4CI0 - chains B and C of the 3 polymer chains in the assembly; structure by electron microscopy, 3.36 A resolution.

[Chain B]
Protein: F420-reducing hydrogenase, subunit gamma
From: Methanothermobacter marburgensis
Notes: EC 1.12.98.1
UniProt: D9PYF7 (D9PYF7_METTM); residue numbers follow UniProt; this construct covers 1-275
Amino-acid sequence (275 residues; row label = number of the first residue in the row):
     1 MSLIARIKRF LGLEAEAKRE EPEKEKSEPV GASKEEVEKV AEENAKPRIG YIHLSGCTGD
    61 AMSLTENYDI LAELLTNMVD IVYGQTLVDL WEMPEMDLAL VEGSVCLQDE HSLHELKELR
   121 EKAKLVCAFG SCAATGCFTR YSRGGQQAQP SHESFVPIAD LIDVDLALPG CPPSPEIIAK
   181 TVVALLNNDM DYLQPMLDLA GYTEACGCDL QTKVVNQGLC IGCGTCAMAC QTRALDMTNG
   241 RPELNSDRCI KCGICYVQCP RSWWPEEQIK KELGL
Not modelled in the structure: 1-45, 274-275
Bound ions: 4Fe-4S cluster Fe site 1: C57, D60, C132, C171; Zn2+: C206, C208; 4Fe-4S cluster Fe site 2: C220, C223, C226, C259; 4Fe-4S cluster Fe site 3: C230, C249, C252, C255
Residues lining bound ligands:
  - 4Fe-4S cluster (SF4), molecule 1: G56, C57, T58, G59, D60, E102, G130, S131, C132, C137, F138, G170, C171, P172
  - 4Fe-4S cluster (SF4), molecule 2: C206, G207, A229, C230, T232, A234, L235, C249, I250, K251, C252, G253, I254, C255
  - 4Fe-4S cluster (SF4), molecule 3: L210, C220, I221, G222, C223, G224, T225, C226, M237, P242, C259, P260, R261
What the authors report for this chain:
  - Zn2+ coordination: C206, C208
  - 4Fe-4S cluster coordination: D60

[Chain C]
Protein: F420-reducing hydrogenase, subunit beta
From: Methanothermobacter marburgensis
Notes: EC 1.12.98.1
UniProt: D9PYF6 (D9PYF6_METTM); residues 1-281 here = UniProt positions 1-281
Amino-acid sequence (281 residues; each row starts with the number of its first residue):
     1 MVLGTYKEIV SARSTDREIQ KLAQDGGIVT GLLAYALDEG IIEGAVVAGP GEEFWKPQPM
    61 VAMSSDELKA AAGTKYTFSP NVMMLKKAVR QYGIEKLGTV AIPCQTMGIR KMQTYPFGVR
   121 FLADKIKLLV GIYCMENFPY TSLQTFICEK LGVSMELVEK MDIGKGKFWV YTQDDVLTLP
   181 LKETHGYEQA GCKICKDYVA ELADVSTGSV GSPDGWSTVI TRTDAGDSIF KQAVEAGLFE
   241 TKPIEEVKPG LGLLEKLAAQ KKEKAEKNIA ARKEMGLPTP F
Not modelled in the structure: 1
Bound ions: 4Fe-4S cluster Fe: C192, C195
Residues lining bound ligands:
  - FAD (flavin-adenine dinucleotide): A23, Q24, D25, G26, G27, I28, V29, T30, V47, A48, P57, A71, A72, G73, T74, K75, Y76, T77, F78, S79, N81, V100, I102, Q105, I132, Y133, C134, M135, E136, N137, Y198, T207, G208, S209, V210, S217
  - 4Fe-4S cluster (SF4): I102, P103, C104, C134, M135, E136, N137, Q189, C192, C195, K261
What the authors report for this chain:
  - 4Fe-4S cluster coordination: C134
  - binding site for flavin-adenine dinucleotide: A23 to T30, A71 to T77, A72 to N81, I132 to F138

[Chain B / chain C interface]
Contacting residue pairs (85):
  E66(B) with R120(C), salt bridge
  Y68(B) with F121(C)
  L168(B) with F117(C), hydrophobic
  P169(B) with F117(C)
  S174(B) with P116(C); F117(C); G118(C); V119(C), hydrogen bond (side chain-backbone); R120(C)
  P175(B) with R120(C); F121(C), hydrophobic
  I177(B) with P116(C), hydrophobic; F117(C)
  K180(B) with T114(C)
  Y192(B) with T114(C), hydrogen bond (side chain-backbone); Y115(C), hydrogen bond (backbone-side chain)
  P195(B) with Y115(C), hydrophobic
  M196(B) with Y115(C), hydrophobic; F117(C), hydrophobic
  L199(B) with F117(C), hydrophobic
  Q217(B) with R272(C); P278(C)
  G218(B) with A190(C); G191(C), hydrogen bond (backbone-backbone)
  L219(B) with G191(C); I194(C), hydrophobic; R272(C); P278(C); P280(C)
  C220(B) with Q189(C); G191(C)
  I221(B) with F78(C); C104(C), hydrophobic; Q189(C), hydrogen bond (backbone-side chain); G191(C); C192(C)
  G222(B) with P80(C)
  C223(B) with P80(C); N81(C); V82(C); Q105(C), hydrogen bond (backbone-side chain)
  G224(B) with P80(C); V82(C); M83(C)
  T225(B) with G108(C)
  M228(B) with V82(C); L85(C), hydrophobic; K86(C), hydrogen bond (backbone-side chain); M112(C), hydrophobic; L122(C), hydrophobic
  Q231(B) with G118(C), hydrogen bond (side chain-backbone)
  R233(B) with K86(C)
  M237(B) with P80(C), hydrophobic; M83(C), hydrophobic
  N239(B) with K56(C), hydrogen bond
  G240(B) with P80(C)
  R241(B) with F78(C); Q189(C)
  I254(B) with F117(C)
  V257(B) with K111(C), hydrogen bond (backbone-side chain); F117(C), hydrophobic
  Q258(B) with Y115(C), hydrogen bond (side chain-backbone); P116(C), hydrogen bond (side chain-backbone); F117(C); V119(C)
  C259(B) with K111(C), hydrogen bond (backbone-side chain)
  P260(B) with G108(C)
  R261(B) with M107(C); G191(C), hydrogen bond (side chain-backbone); I194(C); P280(C); F281(C)
  W263(B) with K111(C), hydrogen bond (backbone-side chain); Y115(C), hydrophobic
  W264(B) with M107(C); K111(C)
  E267(B) with T114(C)
  Q268(B) with K111(C); T114(C)
  I269(B) with E201(C)
  K271(B) with R110(C); Q113(C)
  E272(B) with R110(C); L202(C)
  L273(B) with T223(C)
Other interface residues (no listed pair), chain B (53 interface residues in all): S63, P172, P173, E176, D191, K213, A229, C230, D236, S262, P265
Other interface residues (no listed pair), chain C (41 interface residues in all): T5, R90, D124, L277

[Overview]
Chain B and chain C form an interface of 53 and 41 residues respectively, with 15 hydrogen bonds and 1 salt
bridge. Among the polar pairs are E66(B)-R120(C), S174(B)-V119(C) and Y192(B)-T114(C). The paper reports a
binding site for flavin-adenine dinucleotide at A23(C), A71(C) and A72(C) among others; Zn2+ coordination by
C206(B) and C208(B).
Here chain B is F420-reducing hydrogenase, subunit gamma and chain C is F420-reducing hydrogenase, subunit
beta, both from Methanothermobacter marburgensis. Entry 4CI0 (Electron cryo-microscopy of F420-reducing NiFe
hydrogenase Frh) was determined by electron microscopy.
